Entry 7CX2 (electron microscopy, 2.80 A resolution); this record covers chains R and A of the 5 polymer chains in the assembly.

== Chain R ==
Protein: Prostaglandin E2 receptor EP2 subtype
From: Homo sapiens
UniProtKB: P43116 (PE2R2_HUMAN); residue numbers follow UniProt; this construct covers 1-358
Amino-acid sequence (358 residues; row label = number of the first residue in the row):
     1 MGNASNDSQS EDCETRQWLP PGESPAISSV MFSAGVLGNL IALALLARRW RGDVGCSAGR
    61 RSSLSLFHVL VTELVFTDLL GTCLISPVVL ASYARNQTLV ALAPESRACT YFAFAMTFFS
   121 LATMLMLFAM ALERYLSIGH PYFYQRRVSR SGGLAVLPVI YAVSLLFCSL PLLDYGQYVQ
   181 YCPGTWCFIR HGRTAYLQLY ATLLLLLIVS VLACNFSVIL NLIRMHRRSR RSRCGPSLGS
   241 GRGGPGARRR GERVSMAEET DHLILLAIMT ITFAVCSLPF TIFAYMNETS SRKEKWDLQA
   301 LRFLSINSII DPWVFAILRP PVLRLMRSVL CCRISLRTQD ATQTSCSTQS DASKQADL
Disordered / not traced: 1-22, 49-64, 231-256, 331-358
Disulfides: Cys-109/Cys-187
Residues lining bound ligands: Prostaglandin E2 (P2E; (Z)-7-[(1R,2R,3R)-3-hydroxy-2-[(E,3S)-3-hydroxyoct-1-enyl]-5-oxo-cyclopentyl]hept-5-enoic acid): Glu-23, Ser-28, Met-31, Phe-32, Gly-81, Thr-82, Ile-85, Ser-86, Val-89, Tyr-93, Met-116, Ser-120, Thr-123, Met-124, Thr-185, Trp-186, Leu-298, Leu-301, Arg-302, Leu-304, Ser-305, Asn-307, Ser-308
Curated features (UniProtKB/Swiss-Prot):
  - glycosylation (N-linked (GlcNAc...) asparagine): Asn-3, Asn-6, Asn-96, Asn-287
What the authors report for this chain:
  - binding site for Prostaglandin E2: Ser-28, Thr-82, Ile-85, Tyr-93, Met-116, Thr-123, Met-124, Thr-185, Arg-302, Ser-305, Ser-308
  - mutagenesis - T82A, S86A: decreased signaling
  - contacts within the chain: Tyr-135/His-140 (hydrogen bond)
  - mutagenesis - Y142A (7-fold): decreased binding to Prostaglandin E2
  - mutagenesis - F112S: unchanged binding to Prostaglandin E2
  - mutagenesis - F112S: unchanged binding to PGE2

== Chain A ==
Protein: Guanine nucleotide-binding protein G(s) subunit alpha isoforms short
From: Homo sapiens
UniProtKB: P63092 (GNAS2_HUMAN); residue numbers follow UniProt; this construct covers 1-394
Amino-acid sequence (394 residues; numbered 1 to 394; the number before each row is that of its first residue):
     1 MGCLGNSKTE DQRNEEKAQR EANKKIEKQL QKDKQVYRAT HRLLLLGAGE SGKNTIVKQM
    61 RILHVNGFNG EGGEEDPQAA RSNSDGEKAT KVQDIKNNLK EAIETIVAAM SNLVPPVELA
   121 NPENQFRVDY ILSVMNVPDF DFPPEFYEHA KALWEDEGVR ACYERSNEYQ LIDCAQYFLD
   181 KIDVIKQADY VPSDQDLLRC RVLTSGIFET KFQVDKVNFH MFDVGAQRDE RRKWIQCFND
   241 VTAIIFVVAS SSYNMVIRED NQTNRLQAAL KLFDSIWNNK WLRDTSVILF LNKQDLLAEK
   301 VLAGKSKIED YFPEFARYTT PEDATPEPGE DPRVTRAKYF IRDEFLRIST ASGDGRHYCY
   361 PHFTCAVDTE NIRRVFNDCR DIIQRMHLRQ YELL
Disordered / not traced: 1-11, 61-204, 254-263, 394
Sequence notes: engineered mutation Asn-54 (Ser in P63092), Ala-226 (Gly in P63092), Ala-268 (Glu in P63092), Lys-271 (Asn in P63092), Asp-274 (Lys in P63092), Lys-280 (Arg in P63092), Asp-284 (Thr in P63092), Thr-285 (Ile in P63092)

== Interface between chain R and chain A ==
Contacting residue pairs (46; chain R residue first):
  Ser-65(R) with Gln-390(A), hydrogen bond
  Phe-67(R) with Tyr-391(A), hydrophobic
  His-68(R) with Gln-390(A)
  Glu-133(R) with Gln-390(A), hydrogen bond; Tyr-391(A), hydrogen bond
  Arg-134(R) with Tyr-391(A)
  Ser-137(R) with His-387(A), hydrogen bond (backbone-side chain); Tyr-391(A), hydrogen bond
  Ile-138(R) with Gln-384(A), hydrogen bond (backbone-side chain); Leu-388(A), hydrophobic
  Gly-139(R) with Arg-380(A), hydrogen bond (backbone-side chain)
  Pro-141(R) with Arg-380(A); Ile-383(A), hydrophobic; Gln-384(A); His-387(A)
  Tyr-142(R) with His-41(A); Val-217(A), hydrophobic; Phe-219(A); Phe-376(A), hydrogen bond (side chain-backbone); Cys-379(A); Arg-380(A), hydrogen bond (side chain-backbone); Ile-383(A), hydrophobic
  Tyr-144(R) with His-387(A); Gln-390(A)
  Gln-145(R) with Arg-38(A), hydrogen bond (backbone-side chain); Ile-383(A); His-387(A)
  Arg-146(R) with Arg-38(A), hydrogen bond (backbone-side chain)
  Val-148(R) with Arg-38(A), hydrogen bond (backbone-side chain)
  Ser-149(R) with Arg-38(A)
  Leu-222(R) with Leu-388(A), hydrophobic
  Met-225(R) with Gln-384(A); Arg-385(A), hydrogen bond (backbone-side chain); Leu-388(A), hydrophobic
  Arg-228(R) with Asp-381(A), salt bridge; Gln-384(A), hydrogen bond
  Ser-229(R) with Arg-385(A)
  Glu-258(R) with Tyr-358(A), hydrogen bond; Arg-389(A), salt bridge
  Glu-259(R) with Arg-385(A), salt bridge
  His-262(R) with Leu-388(A), hydrogen bond (side chain-backbone); Glu-392(A)
  Arg-319(R) with Tyr-391(A), hydrogen bond (side chain-backbone); Glu-392(A), hydrogen bond (side chain-backbone); Leu-393(A)
  Pro-321(R) with Glu-392(A)
Other interface residues (no listed pair), chain R (25 interface residues in all): Pro-320
Interface features reported in the paper:
  - specific contacts: Ser-65(R)/Gln-390(A) (hydrogen bond), Ser-137(R)/His-387(A) (backbone contact), Tyr-142(R)/Phe-376(A), Arg-228(R)/Asp-381(A), Arg-228(R)/Gln-384(A) (hydrogen bond), Glu-259(R)/Arg-385(A), His-41(A)/Tyr-142(R), Val-217(A)/Tyr-142(R), Phe-219(A)/Tyr-142(R), Cys-379(A)/Tyr-142(R), Arg-380(A)/Tyr-142(R), Ile-383(A)/Tyr-142(R)
  - interface residues, chain R: Ser-65(R), Phe-67(R), His-68(R), Glu-133(R), Arg-134(R), Ser-137(R), Ile-138(R), Pro-141(R), Tyr-142(R), Tyr-144(R), Gln-145(R), Arg-146(R), Arg-319(R), Pro-321(R)
  - hot spots on chain R (mutagenesis) - Y142A (50-fold): decreased signaling in response to Prostaglandin E2
  - interface residues, chain A: Gln-390(A), Tyr-391(A)

== In short ==
Chain R and chain A form an interface of 25 and 19 residues respectively; the contacts include 18 hydrogen
bonds and 3 salt bridges. Among the polar pairs are Arg-228(R)/Asp-381(A), Glu-258(R)/Arg-389(A) and
Glu-259(R)/Arg-385(A). The paper describes hydrogen bonds between Ser-65(R) and Gln-390(A) and Arg-228(R) and
Gln-384(A); a backbone contact between Ser-137(R) and His-387(A); contacts between Tyr-142(R) and Phe-376(A),
Arg-228(R) and Asp-381(A) and Glu-259(R) and Arg-385(A) among others. From the paper: a binding site for
Prostaglandin E2 at Ser-28(R), Thr-82(R) and Ile-85(R) among others; T82A and S86A of chain R reduce
signaling; 4 substitutions were tested in all.
Here chain R is Prostaglandin E2 receptor EP2 subtype and chain A is Guanine nucleotide-binding protein G(s)
subunit alpha isoforms short, both from Homo sapiens. Entry 7CX2 (Cryo-EM structure of the PGE2-bound EP2-Gs
complex) was determined by electron microscopy, deposited together with 7CX3 and 7CX4.
